PDB entry 1ESG | X-ray diffraction, 1.90 A resolution | chains C and A of the 4 polymer chains in the assembly

# Chain C
Molecule: 8-nt DNA strand
Sequence (8 nucleotides; numbered 1 to 8; the number before each row is that of its first residue):
     1 TGGATTCA

# Chain A
Name: Type II restriction enzyme bamhi
From: Bacillus amyloliquefaciens
Notes: EC 3.1.21.4
UniProt: P23940 (T2BA_BACAM); residue numbers follow UniProt; this construct covers 1-213
Chain sequence (213 residues; row label = number of the first residue in the row):
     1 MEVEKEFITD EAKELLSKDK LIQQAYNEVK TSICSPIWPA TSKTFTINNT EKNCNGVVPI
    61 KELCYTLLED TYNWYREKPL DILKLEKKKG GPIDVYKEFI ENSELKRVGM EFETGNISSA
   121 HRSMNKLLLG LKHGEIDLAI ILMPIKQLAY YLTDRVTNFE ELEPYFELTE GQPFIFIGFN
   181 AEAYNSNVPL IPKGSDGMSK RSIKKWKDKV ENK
Unresolved in the structure: 210-213
Swiss-Prot annotation at these positions:
  - active site: Glu113 (Proton acceptor)
  - binding site (Mg(2+)): Glu77, Asp94, Glu111, Phe112
From the paper describing this entry:
  - conformationally variable residues (domain motion, loop rearrangement, order/disorder transition): Glu77, Pro79 to Pro92, Asp94, Glu111, Glu113, Asn116, Arg155
  - catalytic residues: Glu77, Asp94, Glu111, Glu113 (citing earlier work)
  - specificity-determining residues: Asn116, Ser118, Asp154, Arg155 (citing earlier work)

# How chain C and chain A interact
Residue-residue contacts (7):
  DG2(C) - Arg122(A)  salt bridge to the phosphate
  DG3(C) - Val58(A)  phosphate contact
  DG3(C) - Gly194(A)  phosphate contact
  DG3(C) - Ser195(A)  phosphate contact
  DA4(C) - Val58(A)  phosphate contact
  DA4(C) - Gly194(A)  hydrogen bond to the phosphate
  DT5(C) - Lys193(A)  phosphate contact
Also at the interface, not in a pair above, chain A (8 interface residues in all): Lys61, Thr114, Thr153

# Summary
The interface between chain C and chain A involves 4 residues on one side and 8 on the other; the contacts
include 1 hydrogen bond and 1 salt bridge. Polar pairs include DA4(C)-Gly194(A) and DG2(C)-Arg122(A). The
paper reports catalytic residues Glu77(A), Asp94(A) and Glu111(A) among others; specificity determinants
Asn116(A), Ser118(A) and Asp154(A) among others.
Here chain C is an 8-nt DNA strand and chain A is Type II restriction enzyme bamhi (Bacillus
amyloliquefaciens). Entry 1ESG (Restriction endonuclease bamhi bound to a non-specific DNA) was determined by
X-ray diffraction.
